PDB entry 6MLM | electron microscopy, 3.50 A resolution | chains A and I of the 12 polymer chains in the assembly

[Chain A]
Name: Hemagglutinin HA1 chain
Source organism: Influenza A virus (A/New York/107/2003(H7N2))
UniProt: B2LVD7 (B2LVD7_9INFA); the construct lacks a stretch of the UniProt sequence and is renumbered around it, so the offset changes along the chain: 9-158 = UniProt 1-150; 160-170 = UniProt 151-161; 171-236 = UniProt 164-229; 245-270 = UniProt 230-255; 3 more segments
Chain sequence (328 residues; numbered 9 to 343 plus 5 insertion-coded residues; 12 numbers in that range are skipped by the numbering (no residue carries them; nothing is unmodelled there); the number before each row is that of its first residue; a row labelled like 170A-170B holds insertion residues (170A, then the next letters in order)):
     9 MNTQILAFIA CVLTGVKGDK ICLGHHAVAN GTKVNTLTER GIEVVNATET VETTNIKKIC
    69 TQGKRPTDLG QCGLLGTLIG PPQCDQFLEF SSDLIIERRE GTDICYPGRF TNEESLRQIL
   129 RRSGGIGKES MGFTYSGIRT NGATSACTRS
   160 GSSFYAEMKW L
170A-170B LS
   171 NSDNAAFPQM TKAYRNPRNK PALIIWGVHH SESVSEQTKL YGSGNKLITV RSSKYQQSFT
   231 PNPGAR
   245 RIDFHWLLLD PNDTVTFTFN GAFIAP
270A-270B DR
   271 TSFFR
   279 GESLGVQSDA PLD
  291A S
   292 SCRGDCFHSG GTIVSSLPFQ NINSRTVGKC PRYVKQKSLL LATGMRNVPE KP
Unresolved in the structure: 9-25
Disulfides: Cys-68/Cys-293, Cys-80/Cys-92, Cys-113/Cys-155, Cys-297/Cys-321
Covalently attached groups: N-acetylglucosamine (NAG) linked to Asn-54, Asn-256

[Chain I]
Name: Light chain Fv of H7.5 Fab
Source organism: Homo sapiens
Notes: antibody fragment or engineered binder
Chain sequence (213 residues; row label = number of the first residue in the row):
     1 EIVMTQSPSS LSASVGDRVT ITCRPSQSIS TFLNWYEQKP GKAPKLLIYD ASSLQSGVPS
    61 RFSGSGSGTE FTLTISSLQP EDFATYYCQQ SFSTPYTFGQ GTRLEIKRTV AAPSVFIFPP
   121 SDEQLKSGTA SVVCLLNNFY PREAKVQWKV DNALQSGNSQ ESVTEQDSKD STYSLSSTLT
   181 LSKADYEKHK VYACEVTHQG LSSPVTKSFN RGE
Unresolved in the structure: 107-213
Disulfides: Cys-23/Cys-88

[Interface between chain A and chain I]
Contacting residue pairs (9; chain A residue first):
  Ser-144(A) / Phe-32(I)
  Ser-144(A) / Phe-92(I)
  Gly-145(A) / Phe-92(I)
  Gly-145(A) / Ser-93(I)
  Asn-171(A) / Ser-93(I)
  Asn-171(A) / Thr-94(I)  hydrogen bond (side chain-backbone)
  Ala-176(A) / Thr-94(I)  hydrogen bond (backbone-side chain)
  Pro-178(A) / Thr-94(I)
  Pro-178(A) / Tyr-96(I)
Also at the interface, not in a pair above, chain A (7 interface residues in all): Ala-175, Phe-177
Also at the interface, not in a pair above, chain I (6 interface residues in all): Glu-1
The authors on this interface:
  - hot spots on chain I (mutagenesis) - T94Q, Y96A: decreased binding to Hemagglutinin HA1 chain (chain A)

[In short]
The interface between chain A and chain I involves 7 residues on one side and 6 on the other, with 2 hydrogen
bonds. Polar contacts include Asn-171(A)/Thr-94(I) and Ala-176(A)/Thr-94(I). Covalently linked
N-acetylglucosamine: at Asn-54(A) and Asn-256(A). From the paper: T94Q and Y96A of chain I reduce binding to
Hemagglutinin HA1 chain (chain A).
Here chain A is Hemagglutinin HA1 chain (Influenza A virus (A/New York/107/2003(H7N2))) and chain I is Light
chain Fv of H7.5 Fab (Homo sapiens). Entry 6MLM (H7 HA0 in complex with Fv from H7.5 IgG) was determined by
electron microscopy.
